9GY0 - chains A and C of the 7 polymer chains in the assembly; structure by electron microscopy, 3.42 A resolution.

[Chain A]
Protein: Fanconi-associated nuclease 1
Source organism: Homo sapiens
Notes: EC 3.1.21.-, 3.1.4.1
UniProtKB: Q9Y2M0 (FAN1_HUMAN); residue numbers follow UniProt; this construct covers 1-1017
Chain sequence (1021 residues; row label = number of the first residue in the row; numbers below 1 keep their minus sign (Gly-3 is residue -3)):
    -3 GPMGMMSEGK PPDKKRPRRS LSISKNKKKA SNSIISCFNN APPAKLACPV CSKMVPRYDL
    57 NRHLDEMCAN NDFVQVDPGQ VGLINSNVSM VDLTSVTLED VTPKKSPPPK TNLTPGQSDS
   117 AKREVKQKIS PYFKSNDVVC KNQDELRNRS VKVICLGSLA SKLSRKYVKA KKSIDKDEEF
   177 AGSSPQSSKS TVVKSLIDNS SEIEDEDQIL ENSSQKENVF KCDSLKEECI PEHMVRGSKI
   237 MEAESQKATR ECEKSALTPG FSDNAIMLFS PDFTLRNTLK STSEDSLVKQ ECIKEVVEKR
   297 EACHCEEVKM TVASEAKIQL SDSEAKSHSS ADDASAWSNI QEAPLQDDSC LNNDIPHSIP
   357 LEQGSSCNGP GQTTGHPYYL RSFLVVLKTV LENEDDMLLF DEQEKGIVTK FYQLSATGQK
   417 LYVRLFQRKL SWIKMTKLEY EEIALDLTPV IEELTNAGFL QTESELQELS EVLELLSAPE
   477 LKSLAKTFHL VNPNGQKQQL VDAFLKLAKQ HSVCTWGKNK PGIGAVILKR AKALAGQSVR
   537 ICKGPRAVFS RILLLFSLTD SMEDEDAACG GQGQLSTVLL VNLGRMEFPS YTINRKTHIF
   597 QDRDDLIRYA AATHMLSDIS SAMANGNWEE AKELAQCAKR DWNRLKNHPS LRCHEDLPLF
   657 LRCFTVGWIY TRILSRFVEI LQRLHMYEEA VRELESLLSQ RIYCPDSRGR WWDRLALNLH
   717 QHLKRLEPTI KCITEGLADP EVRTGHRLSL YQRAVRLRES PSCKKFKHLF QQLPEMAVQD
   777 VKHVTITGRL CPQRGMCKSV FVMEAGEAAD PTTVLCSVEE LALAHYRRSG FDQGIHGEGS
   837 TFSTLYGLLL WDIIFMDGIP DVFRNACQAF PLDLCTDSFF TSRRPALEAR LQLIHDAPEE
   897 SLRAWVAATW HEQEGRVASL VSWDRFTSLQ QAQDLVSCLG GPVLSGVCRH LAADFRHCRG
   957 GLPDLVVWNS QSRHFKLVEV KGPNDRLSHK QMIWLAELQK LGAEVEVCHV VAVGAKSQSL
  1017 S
Disordered / not traced: -3 to 370, 513-514, 557-570, 786-810, 1008-1017
Differences from the reference sequence: expression tag (-3 to 0); engineered mutation His507 (Arg in Q9Y2M0)
Bound ions: Ca2+: Asp960, Glu975, Val976
Curated features (UniProtKB/Swiss-Prot):
  - zinc finger: Lys41 to Phe69 (UBZ4-type)
  - motif: Arg14 to Asn22 (D-box), Lys212 to Asn214 (KEN box)
  - binding site (Zn(2+)): Cys44, Cys47, His59, Cys64
  - binding site (Mn(2+)): Glu834, Asp960, Glu975, Val976
  - modified residue: Ser180 (Phosphoserine)
  - natural variant: Cys871 (C871R: In KMIN), Gln929 (Q929P: In KMIN), Gly937 (G937D: In KMIN), Asp960 (D960N: In KMIN)
  - mutagenesis: Cys44 (C44A: Abolishes interaction with monoubiquitinated FANCD2; when associated with A-47), Cys47 (C47A: Abolishes interaction with monoubiquitinated FANCD2; when associated with A-44), Leu477 (L477P: Still localized to sites of DNA damage but the strength of the signal is diminished), Arg706 (R706A: Strongly reduced affinity for sites that have a 5'-terminal phosphate anchor at a flap of 1 nucleotide; when associated with A-952), Gln864 (Q864A: Loss of nuclease activity; when associated with A-960; A-975 and A-977), Arg952 (R952A: Strongly reduced affinity for sites that have a 5'-terminal phosphate anchor at a flap of 1 nucleotide; when associated with A-706), Asp960 (D960A: Loss of nuclease activity. Loss of nuclease activity; when associated with A-864; A-975 and A-977), Glu975 (E975A: Loss of nuclease activity; when associated with A-864; A-960 and A-977), Lys977 (K977A: Loss of nuclease activity; when associated with A-864; A-960 and A-975), Asp981 to Arg982 (Loss of nuclease activity)
Reported in the primary citation:
  - conformationally variable residues: His507
  - mutagenesis - D960A: abolished catalytic activity

[Chain C]
Molecule: Pre-Nick (28-nt DNA)
Sequence (28 nucleotides; each row starts with the number of its first residue):
     1 CGACGCTGGA CACGAGTGGC TTTTTTTT
Disordered / not traced: 24-28

[How chain A and chain C interact]
Residue-residue contacts - 20 pairs, chain A then chain C:
  Gly371(A) with DT22(C), base contact
  His372(A) with DT22(C), sugar contact
  Pro373(A) with DT22(C), sugar contact
  Tyr374(A) with DG19(C), sugar contact; DC20(C), hydrogen bond to the phosphate; DT21(C), sugar contact; DT22(C), phosphate contact
  Arg420(A) with DG19(C), sugar contact; DC20(C), salt bridge to the phosphate
  Arg424(A) with DG18(C), salt bridge to the phosphate; DG19(C), salt bridge to the phosphate
  Lys425(A) with DT17(C), salt bridge to the phosphate; DG18(C), hydrogen bond to the phosphate
  Tyr436(A) with DG19(C), hydrogen bond to the phosphate
  Glu438(A) with DT22(C), base contact
  Lys482(A) with DG8(C), salt bridge to the phosphate
  Thr573(A) with DC20(C), hydrogen bond to the base
  Val577(A) with DT21(C), sugar contact
  Asn578(A) with DT21(C), hydrogen bond to the base
  Arg581(A) with DT21(C), hydrogen bond to the base
Other interface residues (no listed pair), chain A (16 interface residues in all): Lys416, Leu576

[Overview]
The interface between chain A and chain C involves 16 residues on one side and 7 on the other; the contacts
include 6 hydrogen bonds and 5 salt bridges. Polar pairs include Thr573(A)-DC20(C), Asn578(A)-DT21(C) and
Arg581(A)-DT21(C). The paper reports that D960A of chain A abolishes catalytic activity; conformational
variability at His507(A).
Here chain A is Fanconi-associated nuclease 1 (Homo sapiens) and chain C is Pre-Nick (28-nt DNA). Entry 9GY0
(Cryo_EM structure of human FAN1 R507H mutant in complex with 5' flap DNA substrate and PCNA) was determined
by electron microscopy (same publication as 8S5A, 9EO1 and 9EOA).
